Entry 5XSQ (X-ray diffraction, 2.60 A resolution); this record covers chains A and B.

Chain A:
Protein: Nucleoprotein
From: Lake Victoria marburgvirus (strain Ozolin-75)
Reference sequence: Q6UY69 (NCAP_MABVO); residues 2-328 here correspond to UniProt positions 18-344 (UniProt number = residue number + 16)
Sequence (327 residues; each row starts with the number of its first residue):
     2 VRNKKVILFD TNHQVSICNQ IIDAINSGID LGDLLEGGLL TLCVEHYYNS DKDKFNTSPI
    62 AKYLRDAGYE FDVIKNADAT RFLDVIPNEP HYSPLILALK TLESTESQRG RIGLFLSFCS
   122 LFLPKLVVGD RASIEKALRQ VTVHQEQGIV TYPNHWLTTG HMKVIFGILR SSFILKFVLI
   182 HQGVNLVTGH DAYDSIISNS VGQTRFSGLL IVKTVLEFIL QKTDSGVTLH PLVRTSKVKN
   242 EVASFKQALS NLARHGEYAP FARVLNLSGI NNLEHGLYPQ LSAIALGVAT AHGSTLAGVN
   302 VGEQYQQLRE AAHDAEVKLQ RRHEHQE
Unresolved in the structure: 2-4, 321-328
What the authors report for this chain:
  - conformationally variable residues (side-chain flip): Glu218

Chain B:
Protein: Peptide from Polymerase cofactor VP35
Reference sequence: Q6UY68 (VP35_MABVO); residues 1-28 here = UniProt positions 1-28
Sequence (28 residues; numbered 1 to 28; the number before each row is that of its first residue):
     1 MWDSSYMQQV SEGLMTGKVP IDQVFGAN
Unresolved in the structure: 1-4, 28

Interface between chain A and chain B:
Contacting residue pairs (33):
  Arg206(A) with Glu12(B), salt bridge
  Phe207(A) with Glu12(B); Met15(B), hydrophobic
  Val213(A) with Met15(B), hydrophobic
  Lys214(A) with Gln8(B); Ser11(B); Met15(B)
  Leu217(A) with Ser11(B)
  Glu218(A) with Gln8(B)
  Leu221(A) with Met7(B); Val10(B), hydrophobic; Val24(B), hydrophobic
  Gln222(A) with Met7(B)
  Lys223(A) with Met7(B)
  Val228(A) with Gln23(B); Val24(B)
  Leu230(A) with Val24(B), hydrophobic; Phe25(B), hydrophobic
  Arg235(A) with Phe25(B), hydrogen bond (side chain-backbone)
  Lys247(A) with Ile21(B); Phe25(B); Gly26(B), hydrogen bond (side chain-backbone); Ala27(B), hydrogen bond (side chain-backbone)
  Leu250(A) with Met15(B), hydrophobic; Ile21(B)
  Ser251(A) with Ile21(B)
  Leu253(A) with Met15(B), hydrophobic
  Ala254(A) with Leu14(B); Met15(B); Thr16(B)
  Gly257(A) with Thr16(B)
  Ala260(A) with Met15(B); Thr16(B)
Interface residues without a listed pair, chain A (24 interface residues in all): Leu210, Thr229, Val243, Phe246, Pro261
Interface residues without a listed pair, chain B (16 interface residues in all): Ser5, Gly17
Interface features reported in the paper:
  - residue pairs: Arg206(A)-Glu12(B) (hydrogen bond), Phe207(A)-Glu12(B), Phe207(A)-Met15(B), Leu210(A)-Met15(B), Val213(A)-Met15(B), Lys214(A)-Gln8(B), Lys214(A)-Ser11(B), Lys214(A)-Glu12(B), Lys214(A)-Met15(B), Leu217(A)-Ser11(B), Leu217(A)-Leu14(B), Leu217(A)-Met15(B), Glu218(A)-Met7(B), Glu218(A)-Gln8(B), Glu218(A)-Ser11(B), Glu218(A)-Ser5(B), Leu221(A)-Met7(B), Leu221(A)-Val10(B), Leu221(A)-Ser11(B), Leu221(A)-Leu14(B), Leu221(A)-Val24(B), Gln222(A)-Met7(B), Lys223(A)-Met7(B), Val228(A)-Met7(B), Val228(A)-Val10(B), Val228(A)-Gln23(B), Val228(A)-Val24(B), Thr229(A)-Val24(B), Leu230(A)-Val24(B), Leu230(A)-Phe25(B), Arg235(A)-Phe25(B) (hydrogen bond), Val243(A)-Phe25(B), Phe246(A)-Phe25(B), Lys247(A)-Gly26(B) (hydrogen bond), Lys247(A)-Ala27(B) (hydrogen bond), Lys247(A)-Ile21(B), Lys247(A)-Phe25(B), Leu250(A)-Met15(B), Leu250(A)-Ile21(B), Leu250(A)-Phe25(B), Ser251(A)-Ile21(B), Leu253(A)-Met15(B), Ala254(A)-Leu14(B), Ala254(A)-Met15(B), Ala254(A)-Thr16(B), Ala254(A)-Gly17(B), Gly257(A)-Thr16(B), Ala260(A)-Met15(B), Ala260(A)-Thr16(B), Pro261(A)-Thr16(B)
  - interface residues, chain A: Glu218(A), Arg235(A), Lys247(A)
  - interface residues, chain B: Gln8(B)

Overview:
The interface between chain A and chain B involves 24 residues on one side and 16 on the other; the contacts
include 3 hydrogen bonds and 1 salt bridge. Polar contacts include Arg206(A)-Glu12(B), Arg235(A)-Phe25(B) and
Lys247(A)-Gly26(B). The authors report hydrogen bonds between Arg206(A) and Glu12(B), Arg235(A) and Phe25(B)
and Lys247(A) and Gly26(B) among others; contacts between Phe207(A) and Glu12(B), Phe207(A) and Met15(B) and
Leu210(A) and Met15(B) among others. The paper reports interface residues Glu218(A), Arg235(A) and Gln8(B)
among others; conformational variability at Glu218(A).
Here chain A is Nucleoprotein (Lake Victoria marburgvirus (strain Ozolin-75)) and chain B is Peptide from
Polymerase cofactor VP35. Entry 5XSQ (Crystal Structure of the Marburg Virus Nucleoprotein Core Domain
Chaperoned by a VP35 Peptide) was determined by X-ray diffraction.
